PDB entry 8SC3 | electron microscopy, 3.24 A resolution | chain A

# Chain A
Molecule: Solute carrier family 22 member 1
From: Homo sapiens
UniProt: O15245 (S22A1_HUMAN); residue numbers follow UniProt; this construct covers 1-554
Sequence (554 residues; numbered 1 to 554; the number before each row is that of its first residue):
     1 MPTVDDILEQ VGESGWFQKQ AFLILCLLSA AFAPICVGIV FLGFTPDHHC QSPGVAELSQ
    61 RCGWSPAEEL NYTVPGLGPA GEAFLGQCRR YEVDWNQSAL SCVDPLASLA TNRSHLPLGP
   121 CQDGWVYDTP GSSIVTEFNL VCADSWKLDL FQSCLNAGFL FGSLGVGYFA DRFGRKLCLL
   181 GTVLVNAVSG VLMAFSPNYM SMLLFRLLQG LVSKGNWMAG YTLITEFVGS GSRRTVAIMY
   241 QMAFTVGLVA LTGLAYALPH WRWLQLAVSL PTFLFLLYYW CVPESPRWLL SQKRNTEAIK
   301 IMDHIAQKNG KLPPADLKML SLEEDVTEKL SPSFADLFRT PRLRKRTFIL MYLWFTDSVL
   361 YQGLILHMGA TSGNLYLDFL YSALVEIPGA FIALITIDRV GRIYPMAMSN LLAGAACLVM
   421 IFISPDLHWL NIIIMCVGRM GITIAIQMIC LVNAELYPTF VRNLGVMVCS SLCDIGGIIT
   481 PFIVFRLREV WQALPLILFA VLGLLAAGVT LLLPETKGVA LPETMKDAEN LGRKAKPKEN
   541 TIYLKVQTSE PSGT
Not modelled in the structure: 1-18, 280-331, 516-554
Cystine bridges: Cys50-Cys121, Cys62-Cys102, Cys88-Cys142
Ligand contacts: Fenoterol (ZVJ): Phe32, Cys36, Lys214, Trp217, Met218, Gln241, Phe244, Trp354, Tyr361, Glu386, Ile446, Cys450, Cys473, Asp474
Curated features (UniProtKB/Swiss-Prot):
  - motif: Pro283 to Arg287 (Proline-rich sequence)
  - modified residue: Ser333 (Phosphoserine), Thr541 (Phosphothreonine)
  - glycosylation: Asn71 (N-linked (GlcNAc...) asparagine)
  - natural variant: Ser14 (S14F: Exclusively found in the African American population), Arg61 (R61C: Affects transporter activity), Leu85 (L85F: No changes in MPP(+) uptake), Cys88 (C88R: Affects transporter activity), Leu160 (L160F: No changes in both MPP(+) and TEA uptake), Ser189 (S189L: No changes in MPP(+) uptake), Gly220 (G220V: Affects transporter activity), Pro341 (P341L: Affects transporter activity), Arg342 (R342H: No changes in MPP(+) uptake when associated with V-408), Gly401 (G401S: Affects transporter activity), Met408 (M408V: Does not affect transporter activity), Met420 (deletion: Reduction of serum O-isobutanoyl-(R)-carnitine levels), 3 further natural variant entries in UniProt
  - mutagenesis: Ile24 (I24L: No change in fenoterol uptake. No change in trospium uptake. No change in terbutaline uptake), Leu28 (L28I: No change in fenoterol uptake. No change in trospium uptake. No change in terbutaline uptake), Ala31 (A31S: No change in fenoterol uptake. No change in trospium uptake. No change in terbutaline uptake), Phe32 (F32L: No change in fenoterol uptake. Decreased trospium uptake. Decreased trospium affinity), Cys36 (C36Y: Increased fenoterol uptake. Increased fenoterol affinity. No change in trospium uptake. No change in terbutaline uptake. No change in terbutaline affinity), Tyr240 (Y240F: Decreased TEA uptake), Pro283 (P283A: Decreased TEA uptake), Tyr361 (Y361F: Decreased TEA uptake), Tyr376 (Y376F: Decreased TEA uptake), Gly465 (G465A: No changes in MPP(+) uptake)
Reported in the primary citation:
  - binding site for Fenoterol: Gln241, Tyr361
  - binding site for Fenoterol: Lys214, Asp474 (from molecular simulation)

# In short
Bound to chain A: Fenoterol. UniProt lists 10 mutagenesis sites. From the paper: a binding site for Fenoterol
at Gln241, Tyr361 and Lys214 among others.
Chain A is Solute carrier family 22 member 1 (Homo sapiens); the structure, Human OCT1 bound to fenoterol in
inward-open conformation, was determined by electron microscopy, deposited together with 8SC1, 8SC2, 8SC4 and
8SC6.
